Entry 5JTD (X-ray diffraction, 1.50 A resolution); this record covers chains A and B.

Chain A (and B):
Name: Bifunctional cytochrome P450/NADPH--P450 reductase
Source organism: Bacillus megaterium
Notes: EC 1.14.14.1, 1.6.2.4; chain B of this document is another copy of the same molecule, construct and numbering; everything in this record applies to it too
UniProt: P14779 (CPXB_BACMB); residues 1-463 here correspond to UniProt positions 2-464 (UniProt number = residue number + 1)
Sequence (469 residues; each row starts with the number of its first residue):
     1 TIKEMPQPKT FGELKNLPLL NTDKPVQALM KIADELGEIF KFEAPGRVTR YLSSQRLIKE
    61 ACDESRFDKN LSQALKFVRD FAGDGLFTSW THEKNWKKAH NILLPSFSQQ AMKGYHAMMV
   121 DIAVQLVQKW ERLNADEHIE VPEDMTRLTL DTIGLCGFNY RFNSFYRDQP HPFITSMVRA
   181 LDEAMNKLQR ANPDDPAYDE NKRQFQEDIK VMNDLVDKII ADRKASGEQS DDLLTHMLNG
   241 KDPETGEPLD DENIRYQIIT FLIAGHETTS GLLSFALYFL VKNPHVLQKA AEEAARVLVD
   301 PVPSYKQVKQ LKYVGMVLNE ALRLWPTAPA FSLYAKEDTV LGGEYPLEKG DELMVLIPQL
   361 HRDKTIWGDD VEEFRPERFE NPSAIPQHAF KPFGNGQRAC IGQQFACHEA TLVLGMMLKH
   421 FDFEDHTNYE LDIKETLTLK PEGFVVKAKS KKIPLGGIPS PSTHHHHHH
Disordered / not traced: 459-469
Construct notes: engineered mutation Cys407 (Leu408 in P14779); expression tag (464-469)
Glycans and other covalent adducts: compound RU8 linked to Cys407
Bound ions: heme Fe: Cys400 (together with dimethyl sulfoxide)
Small-molecule neighbours:
  - heme (HEM): Lys69, Leu75, Leu86, Phe87, Trp96, Phe107, Ile153, Thr260, Phe261, Ala264, Thr268, Thr269, Leu272, Leu322, Thr327, Ala328, Phe331, Ile357, Pro392, Phe393, Gly394, Gln397, Arg398, Ala399, Cys400, Ile401, Gly402, Phe405, Ala406
  - RU8 (bis(2,2'-bipyridine-kappa~2~N~1~,N~1'~)[2-iodo-N-(1,10-phenanthrolin-5-yl-kappa~2~N~1~,N~10~)acetamide]ruthenium(2+)), molecule 1: Lys309, Gln310, Leu311, Lys312, Gly315, Met316, Leu318, Asn319, Phe379, Pro382, Thr411
  - RU8, molecule 2: Asp370, Arg375, Glu377
UniProt features mapped onto this chain:
  - binding site ((9Z)-hexadecenoate): Tyr51
  - binding site (heme): Cys400
  - site: Thr268 (Important for catalytic activity)
From the paper describing this entry:
  - binding site for RU8: Lys309, Asn319, Pro382
  - contacts within the chain: Phe393-Gln403
  - binding site for heme: Phe393

Chain A / chain B interface:
Residue-residue contacts (27):
  His285(A) - Asn381(B)
  His285(A) - Ser383(B)
  His285(A) - Ala384(B)
  Lys289(A) - Ser383(B)  hydrogen bond (side chain-backbone)
  Lys289(A) - Ile385(B)  hydrogen bond (side chain-backbone)
  Lys289(A) - Gln387(B)
  Glu292(A) - Lys59(B)  salt bridge
  Arg296(A) - Glu60(B)
  Gln310(A) - Asp63(B)  hydrogen bond
  Gln310(A) - Ser65(B)
  Gln310(A) - Arg66(B)
  Lys312(A) - Glu64(B)  salt bridge
  Tyr313(A) - Gln387(B)
  Lys364(A) - Gln110(B)
  Thr365(A) - Gln110(B)
  Ile366(A) - Gln110(B)
  Gly368(A) - Gln110(B)
  Asn381(A) - His100(B)
  Asn381(A) - Leu104(B)
  Asn381(A) - Gly396(B)
  Asn381(A) - Gln397(B)
  Ser383(A) - His100(B)
  Ser383(A) - Asn101(B)  hydrogen bond
  Ser383(A) - Leu104(B)
  Ser383(A) - Pro105(B)
  Ala384(A) - Leu104(B)
  Gln387(A) - Pro243(B)
Also at the interface, not in a pair above, chain A (16 interface residues in all): Gln288
Also at the interface, not in a pair above, chain B (21 interface residues in all): Lys97, Pro386

Overview:
16 residues of chain A and 21 residues of chain B are in contact; the contacts include 4 hydrogen bonds and 2
salt bridges. Polar contacts include Glu292(A)-Lys59(B), Lys312(A)-Glu64(B) and Lys289(A)-Ser383(B). The paper
reports a binding site for RU8 at Lys309(A), Asn319(A) and Pro382(A); a binding site for heme at Phe393(A).
Chain A and chain B are both Bifunctional cytochrome P450/NADPH--P450 reductase (Bacillus megaterium); the
structure, Crystal structure of the Ru(bpy)2PhenA functionalized P450 BM3 L407C heme domain mutant in complex
with DMSO, was determined by X-ray diffraction (same publication as 5JQ2).
